PDB entry 1KG0 | X-ray diffraction, 2.65 A resolution | chains A and D of the 4 polymer chains in the assembly

# Chain A
Name: MHC class II Receptor HLA-DR1
Source organism: Homo sapiens
Notes: fragment: alpha chain, extracellular domain
Reference sequence: P01903 (2DRA_HUMAN); residues 3-182 here correspond to UniProt positions 28-207 (UniProt number = residue number + 25)
Amino-acid sequence (180 residues; each row starts with the number of its first residue):
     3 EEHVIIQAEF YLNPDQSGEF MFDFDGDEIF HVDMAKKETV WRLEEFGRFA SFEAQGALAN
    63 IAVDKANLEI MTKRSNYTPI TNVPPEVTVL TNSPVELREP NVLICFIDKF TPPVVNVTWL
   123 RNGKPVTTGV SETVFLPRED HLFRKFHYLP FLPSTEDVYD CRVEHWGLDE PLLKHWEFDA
Disulfides: C107-C163

# Chain D
Name: Hemagglutinin HA Peptide
Notes: fragment: Antigenic Peptide
Amino-acid sequence (13 residues; numbered 306 to 318; the number before each row is that of its first residue):
   306 PKYVKQNTLK LAT

# Chain A / chain D interface
Contacting residue pairs (28):
  Q9(A) - K310(D)
  Q9(A) - Q311(D)  hydrogen bond (side chain-backbone)
  E11(A) - T313(D)
  F24(A) - V309(D)
  I31(A) - Y308(D)
  F32(A) - Y308(D)  hydrophobic
  W43(A) - Y308(D)  hydrophobic
  F51(A) - P306(D)
  A52(A) - P306(D)
  S53(A) - P306(D)  hydrogen bond (backbone-backbone)
  S53(A) - K307(D)
  S53(A) - Y308(D)  hydrogen bond (backbone-backbone)
  F54(A) - Y308(D)
  F54(A) - K310(D)
  G58(A) - K310(D)  hydrogen bond (backbone-side chain)
  N62(A) - K310(D)  hydrogen bond
  N62(A) - Q311(D)  hydrogen bond (side chain-backbone)
  N62(A) - N312(D)
  N62(A) - T313(D)  hydrogen bond (backbone-side chain)
  V65(A) - T313(D)
  V65(A) - L314(D)
  D66(A) - T313(D)
  N69(A) - L314(D)  hydrogen bond (side chain-backbone)
  N69(A) - K315(D)
  N69(A) - L316(D)  hydrogen bond (side chain-backbone)
  I72(A) - A317(D)
  M73(A) - L316(D)  hydrophobic
  R76(A) - A317(D)  hydrogen bond (side chain-backbone)
Other interface residues (no listed pair), chain A (21 interface residues in all): F22, E55, A59
Other interface residues (no listed pair), chain D (13 interface residues in all): T318

# In short
21 residues of chain A face 13 of chain D across their interface; the contacts include 10 hydrogen bonds.
Polar contacts include Q9(A)-Q311(D), G58(A)-K310(D) and N62(A)-K310(D).
Here chain A is MHC class II Receptor HLA-DR1 (Homo sapiens) and chain D is Hemagglutinin HA Peptide. Entry
1KG0 (Structure of the Epstein-Barr Virus gp42 Protein Bound to the MHC class II Receptor HLA-DR1) was
determined by X-ray diffraction.
